Entry 7UWH (electron microscopy, 3.10 A resolution); this record covers chains G and H of the 9 polymer chains in the assembly.

[Chain G (and H)]
Molecule: DNA-directed RNA polymerase subunit alpha
Source organism: Escherichia coli
Notes: EC 2.7.7.6; chain H of this document is another copy of the same molecule, construct and numbering; everything in this record applies to it too
UniProt: P0A7Z4 (RPOA_ECOLI); residues 1-329 here = UniProt positions 1-329
Sequence (329 residues; row label = number of the first residue in the row):
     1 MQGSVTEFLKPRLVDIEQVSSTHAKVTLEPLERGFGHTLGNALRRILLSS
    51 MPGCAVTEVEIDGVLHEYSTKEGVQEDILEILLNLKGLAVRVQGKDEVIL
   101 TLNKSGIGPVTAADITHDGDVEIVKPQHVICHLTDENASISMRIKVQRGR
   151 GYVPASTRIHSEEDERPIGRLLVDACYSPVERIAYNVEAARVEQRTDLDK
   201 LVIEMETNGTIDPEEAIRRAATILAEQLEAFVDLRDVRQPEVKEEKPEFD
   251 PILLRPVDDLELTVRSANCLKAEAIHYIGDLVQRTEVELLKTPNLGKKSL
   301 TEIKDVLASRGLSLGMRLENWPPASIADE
Unresolved in the structure: 1-6, 235-329 (chain H: 1-3, 233-329)
Curated features (UniProtKB/Swiss-Prot):
  - region: E162 to E165 (Required for interaction with Crp at class II promoters)
  - modified residue: R265 (ADP-ribosylarginine), K297 (N6-acetyllysine), K298 (N6-acetyllysine)
  - mutagenesis: R45 (R45C: In rpoA112; temperature-sensitive, blocks RNA polymerase assembly), E162 to E165 (5-fold decrease in CRP-class II promoter-dependent transcription), E165 (E165K: 5-fold decrease in CRP-class II promoter-dependent transcription), R191 (R191C: In rpoA101; temperature-sensitive)

[Interface between chain G and chain H]
Contacting residue pairs - 63 pairs, chain G then chain H:
  E7(G) with R150(H)
  F8(G) with S50(H); R150(H); I223(H), hydrophobic; Q227(H)
  L9(G) with Q227(H)
  K10(G) with E226(H), salt bridge; A230(H)
  P11(G) with Q227(H); A230(H); F231(H), hydrophobic
  R12(G) with A230(H), hydrogen bond (side chain-backbone)
  L28(G) with F231(H), hydrophobic
  R33(G) with S50(H)
  G34(G) with R45(H), hydrogen bond (backbone-side chain)
  F35(G) with S50(H); I223(H), hydrophobic; Q227(H)
  H37(G) with R45(H)
  T38(G) with A42(H); R45(H), hydrogen bond
  L39(G) with L224(H), hydrophobic; L228(H), hydrophobic
  N41(G) with N41(H)
  R45(G) with G34(H), hydrogen bond (side chain-backbone); H37(H); T38(H)
  I46(G) with F35(H), hydrophobic
  S49(G) with F35(H)
  S50(G) with F8(H); F35(H)
  P52(G) with V5(H), hydrophobic
  G149(G) with V5(H)
  R150(G) with V5(H), hydrogen bond (side chain-backbone); E7(H); F8(H)
  R218(G) with F231(H), hydrogen bond (side chain-backbone); V232(H)
  A221(G) with L228(H)
  T222(G) with V232(H)
  I223(G) with F8(H), hydrophobic; F35(H), hydrophobic
  L224(G) with L39(H), hydrophobic; L228(H), hydrophobic
  A225(G) with L228(H)
  Q227(G) with F8(H); L9(H); L31(H); F35(H)
  L228(G) with L39(H), hydrophobic; L43(H), hydrophobic; L224(H), hydrophobic; L228(H), hydrophobic
  A230(G) with K10(H); P11(H); R12(H)
  F231(G) with L13(H), hydrophobic; L28(H), hydrophobic; I217(H), hydrophobic; A221(H), hydrophobic
  V232(G) with R218(H); A221(H), hydrophobic; T222(H)
Interface residues without a listed pair, chain G (37 interface residues in all): L13, L31, R148, R219, E226
Interface residues without a listed pair, chain H (40 interface residues in all): S4, T6, E32, R33, I46, S49, A225

[In short]
37 residues of chain G and 40 residues of chain H are in contact, with 6 hydrogen bonds and 1 salt bridge.
Among the polar pairs are K10(G)-E226(H), R12(G)-A230(H) and G34(G)-R45(H). Curated annotation (UniProt) lists
6 mutagenesis sites on chain G.
Both chains are DNA-directed RNA polymerase subunit alpha (Escherichia coli). Entry 7UWH (CryoEM Structure of
E. coli Transcription-Coupled Ribonucleotide Excision Repair (TC-RER) complex bound to ribonucleotide
substrate) was determined by electron microscopy (same publication as 7UWE).
